8JWX - chains R and P of the 25 polymer chains in the assembly; structure by electron microscopy, 3.30 A resolution.

Chain R:
Molecule: Attachment protein G3P
Organism: Enterobacteria phage M13
UniProt: P69168 (G3P_BPM13); residues 1-406 here correspond to UniProt positions 19-424 (UniProt number = residue number + 18)
Sequence (406 residues; numbered 1 to 406; the number before each row is that of its first residue):
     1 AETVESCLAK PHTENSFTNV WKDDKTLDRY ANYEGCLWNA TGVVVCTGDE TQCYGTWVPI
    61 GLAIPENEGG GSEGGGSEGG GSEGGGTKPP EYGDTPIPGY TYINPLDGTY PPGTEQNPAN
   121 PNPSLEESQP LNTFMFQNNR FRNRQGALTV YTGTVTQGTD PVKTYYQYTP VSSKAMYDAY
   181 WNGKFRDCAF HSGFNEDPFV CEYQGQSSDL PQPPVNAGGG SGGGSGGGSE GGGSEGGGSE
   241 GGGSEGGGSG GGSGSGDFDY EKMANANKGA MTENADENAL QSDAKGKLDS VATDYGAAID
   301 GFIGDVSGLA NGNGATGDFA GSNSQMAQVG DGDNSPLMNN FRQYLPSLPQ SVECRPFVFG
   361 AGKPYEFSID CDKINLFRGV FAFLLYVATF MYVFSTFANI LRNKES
Not modelled in the structure: 1-261
Differences from the reference sequence: conflict Gly360 (Ser378 in P69168)
Curated features (UniProtKB/Swiss-Prot):
  - region: Glu68 to Gly86 (G1 (Gly-rich linker)), Thr87 to Pro123 (Hinge), Gly218 to Gly256 (G2 (Gly-rich linker)), Glu235 to Ser244 (Not essential for gene 3 function)

Chain P:
Molecule: Capsid protein G8P
Organism: Enterobacteria phage M13
UniProt: P69541 (CAPSD_BPM13); residues 1-50 here correspond to UniProt positions 24-73 (UniProt number = residue number + 23)
Sequence (50 residues; row label = number of the first residue in the row):
     1 AEGDDPAKAA FNSLQASATE YIGYAWAMVV VIVGATIGIK LFKKFTSKAS
Not modelled in the structure: 1-4

Interface between chain R and chain P:
Contacting residue pairs (6; chain R residue first):
  Lys373(R) with Trp26(P)
  Val380(R) with Ile37(P), hydrophobic
  Phe383(R) with Leu41(P), hydrophobic
  Leu384(R) with Leu41(P), hydrophobic
  Val387(R) with Leu41(P), hydrophobic; Phe45(P), hydrophobic
Other interface residues (no listed pair), chain R (7 interface residues in all): Leu376, Met391
Other interface residues (no listed pair), chain P (5 interface residues in all): Val30

Summary:
7 residues of chain R and 5 residues of chain P are in contact.
Here chain R is Attachment protein G3P and chain P is Capsid protein G8P, both from Enterobacteria phage M13.
Entry 8JWX (bottom segment of the bacteriophage M13 mini variant) was determined by electron microscopy.
